4HEU - chain A; structure by X-ray diffraction, 2.00 A resolution.

# Chain A
Protein: cAMP and cAMP-inhibited cGMP 3', 5'-cyclic phosphodiesterase 10A
From: Homo sapiens
Notes: EC 3.1.4.35; fragment: human PDE10a, residues 442-779
UniProtKB: Q9Y233 (PDE10_HUMAN); residue numbers follow UniProt; this construct covers 442-759
Amino-acid sequence (318 residues; row label = number of the first residue in the row):
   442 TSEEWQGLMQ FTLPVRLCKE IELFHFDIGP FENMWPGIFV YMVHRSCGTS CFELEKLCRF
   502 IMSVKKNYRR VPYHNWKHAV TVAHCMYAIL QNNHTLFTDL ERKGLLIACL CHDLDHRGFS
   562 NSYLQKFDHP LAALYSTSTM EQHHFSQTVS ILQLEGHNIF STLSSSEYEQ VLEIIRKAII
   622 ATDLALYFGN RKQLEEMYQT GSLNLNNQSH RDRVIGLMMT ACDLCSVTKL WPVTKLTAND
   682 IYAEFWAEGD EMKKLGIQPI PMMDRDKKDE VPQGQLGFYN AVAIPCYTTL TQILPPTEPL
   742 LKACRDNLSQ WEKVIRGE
Disulfide bonds: Cys-488/Cys-492
Ion coordination: Zn2+ site 1: His-519, His-553, Asp-554, Asp-664; Zn2+ site 2 near Asp-554 (its only coordinating residue here)
Ligand contacts: 15J ((1-{3-[4-(1H-benzimidazol-2-ylamino)phenoxy]pyridin-2-yl}piperidin-4-yl)methanol): Tyr-514, Leu-625, Leu-665, Ser-667, Val-668, Thr-675, Thr-678, Ala-679, Ile-682, Tyr-683, Phe-686, Pro-702, Met-703, Lys-708, Glu-711, Val-712, Gly-715, Gln-716, Phe-719

# In short
Ligands of chain A: compound 15J. His-519, His-553, Asp-554 and Asp-664 coordinate Zn2+ site 1.
Chain A is cAMP and cAMP-inhibited cGMP 3', 5'-cyclic phosphodiesterase 10A (Homo sapiens); the structure,
Crystal Structure of PDE10A with a biaryl ether inhibitor
((1-(3-(4-((1H-benzo[d]imidazol-2-yl)amino)phenoxy)pyridin-2-yl)piperidin-4-yl)methanol), was determined by
X-ray diffraction (same publication as 4HF4).
